Entry 6DFY (X-ray diffraction, 2.62 A resolution); this record covers chains C and E of the 4 polymer chains in the assembly.

[Chain C]
Molecule: Double homeobox protein 4
Organism: Homo sapiens
Reference sequence: Q9UBX2 (DUX4_HUMAN); residues 5-64 here correspond to UniProt positions 94-153 (UniProt number = residue number + 89)
Sequence (64 residues; row label = number of the first residue in the row):
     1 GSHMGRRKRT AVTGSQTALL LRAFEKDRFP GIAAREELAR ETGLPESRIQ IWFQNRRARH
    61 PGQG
Not modelled in the structure: 1-8, 63-64
Differences from the reference sequence: expression tag (1-4)
Curated features (UniProtKB/Swiss-Prot):
  - DNA-binding region: Gly-5 to Gly-64 (Homeobox 2)

[Chain E]
Molecule: 14-nt DNA strand
Organism: synthetic construct
Sequence (14 nucleotides; numbered 2 to 15; the number before each row is that of its first residue):
     2 AAGATTAGAT TAGT

[Chain C / chain E interface]
Residue-residue contacts (11):
  Val-12(C) / DG9(E)  phosphate contact
  Arg-48(C) / DG9(E)  phosphate contact
  Arg-48(C) / DA10(E)  salt bridge to the phosphate
  Ile-51(C) / DA10(E)  base contact
  Ile-51(C) / DT11(E)  base contact
  Trp-52(C) / DG9(E)  phosphate contact
  Asn-55(C) / DG9(E)  base contact
  Asn-55(C) / DA10(E)  hydrogen bond to the base
  Arg-59(C) / DA8(E)  base contact
  Arg-59(C) / DG9(E)  hydrogen bond to the base
  Arg-59(C) / DA10(E)  base contact

[In short]
The interface between chain C and chain E involves 6 residues on one side and 4 on the other, with 2 hydrogen
bonds and 1 salt bridge. Polar contacts include Asn-55(C)/DA10(E), Arg-59(C)/DG9(E) and Arg-48(C)/DA10(E).
Curated annotation (UniProt) lists a DNA-binding region on chain C.
Here chain C is Double homeobox protein 4 (Homo sapiens) and chain E is a 14-nt DNA strand (synthetic
construct). Entry 6DFY (Remodeled crystal structure of DNA-bound DUX4-HD2) was determined by X-ray
diffraction.
